PDB entry 9I8M | electron microscopy, 4.30 A resolution (low resolution: residue-level contacts below are approximate; hydrogen-bond / salt-bridge calls are withheld) | chains O and o of the 27 polymer chains in the assembly

== Chain O ==
Molecule: Gamma-tubulin complex component 3 homolog
From: Xenopus laevis
Reference sequence: O73787 (GCP3_XENLA); numbering as in UniProt (aligned over 1-906)
Amino-acid sequence (906 residues; row label = number of the first residue in the row):
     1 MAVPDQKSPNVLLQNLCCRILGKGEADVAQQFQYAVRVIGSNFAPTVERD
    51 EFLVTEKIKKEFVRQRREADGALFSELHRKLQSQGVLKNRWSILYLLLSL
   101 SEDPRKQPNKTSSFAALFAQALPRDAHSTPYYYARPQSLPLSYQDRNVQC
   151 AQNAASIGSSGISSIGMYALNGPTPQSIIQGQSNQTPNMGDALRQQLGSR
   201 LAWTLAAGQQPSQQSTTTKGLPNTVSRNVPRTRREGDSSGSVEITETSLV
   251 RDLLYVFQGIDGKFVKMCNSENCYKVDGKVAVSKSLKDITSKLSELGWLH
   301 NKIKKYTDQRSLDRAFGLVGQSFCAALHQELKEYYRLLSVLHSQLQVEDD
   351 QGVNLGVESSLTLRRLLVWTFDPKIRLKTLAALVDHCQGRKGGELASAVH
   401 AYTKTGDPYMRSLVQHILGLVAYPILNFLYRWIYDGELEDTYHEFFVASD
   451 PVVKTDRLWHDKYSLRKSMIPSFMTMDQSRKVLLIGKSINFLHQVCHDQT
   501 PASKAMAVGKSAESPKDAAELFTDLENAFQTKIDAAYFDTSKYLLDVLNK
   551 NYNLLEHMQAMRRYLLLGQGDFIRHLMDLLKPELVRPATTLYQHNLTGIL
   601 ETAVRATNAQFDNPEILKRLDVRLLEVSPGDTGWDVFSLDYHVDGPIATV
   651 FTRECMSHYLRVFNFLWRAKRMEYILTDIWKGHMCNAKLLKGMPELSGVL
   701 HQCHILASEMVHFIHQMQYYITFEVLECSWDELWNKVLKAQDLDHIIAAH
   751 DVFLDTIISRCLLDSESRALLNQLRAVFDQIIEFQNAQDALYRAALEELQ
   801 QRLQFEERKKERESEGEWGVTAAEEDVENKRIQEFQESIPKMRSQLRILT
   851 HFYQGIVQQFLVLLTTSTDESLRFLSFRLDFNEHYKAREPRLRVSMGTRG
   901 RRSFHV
Unresolved in the structure: 1-8, 102-906

== Chain o ==
Molecule: Mitotic-spindle organizing protein 1
From: Xenopus laevis
Reference sequence: Q5U4M5 (MZT1_XENLA); numbering as in UniProt (aligned over 1-72)
Amino-acid sequence (72 residues; row label = number of the first residue in the row):
     1 MANASGNMSAVRETMDVLLEISRLLNTGLDMETLSICVRLCEQGINPEAL
    51 SSVIKELRRASDTLKASESTAS
Unresolved in the structure: 1-7, 60-72

== How chain O and chain o interact ==
Contacting residue pairs (77):
  L12(O) with I36(o); R39(o); L40(o)
  L13(O) with L40(o)
  N15(O) with I36(o)
  L16(O) with L40(o); L57(o)
  C17(O) with L57(o)
  R19(O) with I36(o)
  I20(O) with T33(o); L57(o); R58(o)
  L21(O) with L57(o)
  Q31(O) with E56(o); L57(o)
  Y34(O) with E56(o)
  A35(O) with V53(o)
  V38(O) with V53(o)
  I39(O) with A49(o); L50(o); V53(o)
  N42(O) with N46(o)
  F43(O) with G44(o); I45(o); N46(o)
  A44(O) with G44(o); N46(o)
  P45(O) with G44(o); N46(o)
  T46(O) with N46(o); E48(o)
  V47(O) with E48(o)
  F62(O) with L24(o); L25(o)
  R67(O) with L24(o); N26(o)
  F74(O) with I21(o)
  L77(O) with V17(o); E20(o); L24(o)
  K80(O) with V17(o)
  L81(O) with T14(o); V17(o); L18(o); I21(o)
  Q84(O) with A10(o); E13(o); T14(o)
  V86(O) with A10(o); T14(o)
  L87(O) with T14(o); L18(o); V38(o); E42(o)
  K88(O) with E42(o)
  N89(O) with C41(o); G44(o)
  W91(O) with P47(o)
  S92(O) with C41(o); P47(o)
  I93(O) with V38(o); C41(o)
  L94(O) with I21(o)
  Y95(O) with P47(o); E48(o)
  L96(O) with C37(o); C41(o); L50(o); S51(o)
  L97(O) with I21(o); S22(o); T27(o)
  S99(O) with S51(o)
  L100(O) with N26(o); T27(o); K55(o)
  S101(O) with L25(o)
Other interface residues (no listed pair), chain O (44 interface residues in all): I58, D70, L73, L98
Other interface residues (no listed pair), chain o (41 interface residues in all): V11, L29, E32, L34, Q43, S52, I54, R59

== Overview ==
Chain O and chain o form an interface of 44 and 41 residues respectively.
Here chain O is Gamma-tubulin complex component 3 homolog and chain o is Mitotic-spindle organizing protein 1,
both from Xenopus laevis. Entry 9I8M (NEDD1-bound native vertebrate gamma-tubulin ring complex from Xenopus
laevis, focused reconstruction) was determined by electron microscopy.
